PDB entry 9GA4 | electron microscopy, 3.70 A resolution | chains A and E of the 6 polymer chains in the assembly

== Chain A ==
Molecule: UvrABC system protein A
Organism: Mycobacterium tuberculosis
UniProt: P9WQK7 (UVRA_MYCTU); residues 1-972 here = UniProt positions 1-972
Sequence (993 residues; each row starts with the number of its first residue; numbers below 1 keep their minus sign (Met-20 is residue -20)):
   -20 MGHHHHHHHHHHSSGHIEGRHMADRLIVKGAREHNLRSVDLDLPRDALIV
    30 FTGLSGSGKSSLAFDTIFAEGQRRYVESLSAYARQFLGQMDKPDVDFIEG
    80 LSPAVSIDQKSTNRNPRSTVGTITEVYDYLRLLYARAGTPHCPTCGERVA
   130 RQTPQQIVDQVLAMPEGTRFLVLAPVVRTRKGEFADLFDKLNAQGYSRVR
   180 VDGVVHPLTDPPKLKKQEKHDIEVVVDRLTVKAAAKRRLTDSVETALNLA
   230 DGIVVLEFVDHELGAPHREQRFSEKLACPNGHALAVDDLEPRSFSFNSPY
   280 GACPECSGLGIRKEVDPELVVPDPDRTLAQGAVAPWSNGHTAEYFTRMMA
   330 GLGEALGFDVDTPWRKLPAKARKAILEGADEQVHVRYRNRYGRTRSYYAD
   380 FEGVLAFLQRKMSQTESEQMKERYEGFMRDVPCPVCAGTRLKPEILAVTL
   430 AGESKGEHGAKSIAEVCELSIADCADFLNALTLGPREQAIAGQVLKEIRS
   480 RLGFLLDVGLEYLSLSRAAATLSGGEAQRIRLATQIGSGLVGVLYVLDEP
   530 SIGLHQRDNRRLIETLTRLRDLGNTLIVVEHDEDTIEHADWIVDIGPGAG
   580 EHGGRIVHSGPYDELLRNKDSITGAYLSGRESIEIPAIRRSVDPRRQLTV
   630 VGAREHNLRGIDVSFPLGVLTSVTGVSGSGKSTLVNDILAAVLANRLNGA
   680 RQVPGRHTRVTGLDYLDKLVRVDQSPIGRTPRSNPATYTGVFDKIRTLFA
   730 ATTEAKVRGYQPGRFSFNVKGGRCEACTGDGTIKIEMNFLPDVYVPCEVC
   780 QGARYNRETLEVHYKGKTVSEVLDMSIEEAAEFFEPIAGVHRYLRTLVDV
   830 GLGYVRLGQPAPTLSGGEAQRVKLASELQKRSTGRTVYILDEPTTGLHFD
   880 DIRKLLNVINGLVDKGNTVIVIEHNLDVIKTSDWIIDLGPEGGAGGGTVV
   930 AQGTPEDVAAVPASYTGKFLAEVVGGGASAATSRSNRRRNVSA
Not modelled in the structure: -20 to 0, 122-130, 253-266, 433-439, 763-773, 954-972
Sequence notes: initiating methionine (-20); expression tag (-19 to 0)
Ion coordination: Zn2+ site 1: Cys282, Cys285, Cys412, Cys415; Zn2+ site 2: Cys753, Cys756, Cys776, Cys779

== Chain E ==
Molecule: 42-nt DNA strand
Sequence (42 nucleotides; numbered 1 to 37 plus 5 insertion-coded residues; the number before each row is that of its first residue; a row labelled like 24A-24E holds insertion residues (24A, then the next letters in order)):
     1 TAGTCACATCAGTGATCAGTGGTT
24A-24E CCGGA
    25 ACCACTGATCACT
Not modelled in the structure: 24A-24E

== Interface between chain A and chain E ==
Pairs across the interface - 31 pairs, chain A then chain E:
  Asn92(A) - DC29(E)  sugar contact
  Arg93(A) - DA25(E)  base contact
  Arg96(A) - DA25(E)  base contact
  Arg369(A) - DC36(E)  hydrogen bond to the base
  Arg369(A) - DT37(E)  hydrogen bond to the base
  Tyr370(A) - DC36(E)  base contact
  Tyr370(A) - DT37(E)  sugar contact
  Arg372(A) - DC36(E)  salt bridge to the phosphate
  Glu397(A) - DC27(E)  sugar contact
  Glu397(A) - DA28(E)  phosphate contact
  Gln398(A) - DC27(E)  sugar contact
  Gln398(A) - DA28(E)  hydrogen bond to the base
  Gln398(A) - DC29(E)  phosphate contact
  Glu401(A) - DA28(E)  phosphate contact
  Arg402(A) - DC29(E)  salt bridge to the phosphate
  Ile706(A) - DT30(E)  phosphate contact
  Ile706(A) - DG31(E)  phosphate contact
  Arg708(A) - DT30(E)  hydrogen bond to the phosphate
  Arg708(A) - DG31(E)  salt bridge to the phosphate
  Arg711(A) - DG31(E)  hydrogen bond to the sugar
  Arg711(A) - DA32(E)  phosphate contact
  Ser712(A) - DG31(E)  phosphate contact
  Ser712(A) - DA32(E)  phosphate contact
  Thr716(A) - DA32(E)  hydrogen bond to the phosphate
  Tyr717(A) - DT30(E)  sugar contact
  Tyr717(A) - DG31(E)  phosphate contact
  Tyr717(A) - DA32(E)  phosphate contact
  Asp722(A) - DC34(E)  hydrogen bond to the base
  Arg725(A) - DT33(E)  salt bridge to the phosphate
  Gly742(A) - DC34(E)  phosphate contact
  Asn747(A) - DT33(E)  phosphate contact
Also at the interface, not in a pair above, chain A (25 interface residues in all): Ala62, Gly371, Thr709, Asn713, Ser745
Also at the interface, not in a pair above, chain E (13 interface residues in all): DT23, DC26

== Summary ==
25 residues of chain A face 13 of chain E across their interface; the contacts include 7 hydrogen bonds and 4
salt bridges. Polar contacts include Arg369(A)-DC36(E), Arg369(A)-DT37(E) and Gln398(A)-DA28(E). The Zn2+ site
1 is built by Cys282(A), Cys285(A), Cys412(A) and Cys415(A).
Here chain A is UvrABC system protein A (Mycobacterium tuberculosis) and chain E is a 42-nt DNA strand. Entry
9GA4 (MtUvrA2UvrB2 bound to damaged oligonucleotide) was determined by electron microscopy, deposited together
with 9GA2, 9GA3 and 9GA5.
